PDB entry 5A6Y | X-ray diffraction, 1.40 A resolution | chains A and D of the 4 polymer chains in the assembly

Chain A (and D):
Molecule: Fucose-binding lectin pa-iil
Source organism: Pseudomonas aeruginosa
Notes: chain D of this document is another copy of the same molecule, construct and numbering; everything in this record applies to it too
UniProtKB: U8MRX2 (U8MRX2_PSEAI); residues 1-114 here correspond to UniProt positions 2-115 (UniProt number = residue number + 1)
Sequence (114 residues; each row starts with the number of its first residue):
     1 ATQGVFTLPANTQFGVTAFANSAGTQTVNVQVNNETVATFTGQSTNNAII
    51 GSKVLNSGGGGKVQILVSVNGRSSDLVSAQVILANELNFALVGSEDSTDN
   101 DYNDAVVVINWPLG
Bound ions: Ca2+ site 1: N21, D101, N103, D104 (together with alpha-D-mannopyranose, glycerol) (shared with 1 residue of chain B); Ca2+ site 2: E95, D99, D101, D104 (together with alpha-D-mannopyranose, glycerol); Ca2+ site 3: G114 (together with alpha-D-mannopyranose) (shared with 4 residues of chain B)
Small-molecule neighbours: alpha-D-mannopyranose (MAN): N21, S22, A23, G24, E95, D96, S97, D99, D101, N103, D104
Reported in the primary citation:
  - binding site for alpha-D-mannopyranose: A23, D96, S97, D99, G114

Chain A / chain D interface:
Pairs across the interface (13; chain A residue first):
  V5(A) - N85(D)
  F6(A) - N85(D)
  T7(A) - N85(D)  hydrogen bond (backbone-side chain)
  A79(A) - I82(D)
  Q80(A) - Q80(D)
  Q80(A) - V81(D)
  Q80(A) - I82(D)  hydrogen bond (backbone-backbone)
  V81(A) - Q80(D)
  I82(A) - A79(D)
  I82(A) - Q80(D)  hydrogen bond (backbone-backbone)
  N85(A) - V5(D)
  N85(A) - F6(D)
  N85(A) - T7(D)  hydrogen bond
Other interface residues (no listed pair), chain A (13 interface residues in all): A1, T2, Q3, L83, A84
Other interface residues (no listed pair), chain D (13 interface residues in all): A1, T2, Q3, L83, A84

Summary:
The chain A/chain D interface involves 13 residues from each chain; the contacts include 4 hydrogen bonds.
Polar pairs include T7(A)-N85(D) and Q80(A)-I82(D). Chain A binds alpha-D-mannopyranose. The Ca2+ site 1 is
built by N21(A), D101(A), N103(A) and D104(A). The paper reports a binding site for alpha-D-mannopyranose at
A23(A), D96(A) and S97(A) among others.
Both chains are Fucose-binding lectin pa-iil (Pseudomonas aeruginosa). Entry 5A6Y (Structure of the LecB
lectin from Pseudomonas aeruginosa strain PA14 in complex with mannose-alpha1,3mannoside) was determined by
X-ray diffraction together with 5A6Q, 5A6X and 5A6Z from the same study.
